3QGH - chain A; structure by X-ray diffraction, 2.14 A resolution.

Chain A:
Protein: RNA-directed RNA polymerase
Source organism: Hepatitis C virus subtype 1a
Notes: EC 2.7.7.48
UniProt: B1PBP5 (B1PBP5_9HEPC); residues 1-568 here correspond to UniProt positions 475-1042 (UniProt number = residue number + 474)
Chain sequence (571 residues; each row starts with the number of its first residue; numbering starts at 0):
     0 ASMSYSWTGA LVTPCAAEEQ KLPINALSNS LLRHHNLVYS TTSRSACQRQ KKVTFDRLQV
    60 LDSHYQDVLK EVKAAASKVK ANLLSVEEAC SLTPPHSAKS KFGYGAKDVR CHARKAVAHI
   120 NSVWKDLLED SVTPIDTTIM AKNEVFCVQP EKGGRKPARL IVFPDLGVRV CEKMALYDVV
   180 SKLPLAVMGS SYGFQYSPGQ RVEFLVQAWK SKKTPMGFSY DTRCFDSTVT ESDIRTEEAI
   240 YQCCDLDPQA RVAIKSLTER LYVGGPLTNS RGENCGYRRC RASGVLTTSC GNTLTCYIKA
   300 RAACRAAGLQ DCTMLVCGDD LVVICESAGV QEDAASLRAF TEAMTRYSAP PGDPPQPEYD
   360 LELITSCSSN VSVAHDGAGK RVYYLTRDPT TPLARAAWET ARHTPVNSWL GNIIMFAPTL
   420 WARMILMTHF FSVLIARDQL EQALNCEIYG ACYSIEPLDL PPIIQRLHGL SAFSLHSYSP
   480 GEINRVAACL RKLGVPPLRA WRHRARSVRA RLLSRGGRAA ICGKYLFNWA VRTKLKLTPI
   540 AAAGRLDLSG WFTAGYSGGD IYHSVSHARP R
Disordered / not traced: 0, 152-153, 562-570
Differences from the reference sequence: expression tag (0)
Residues lining bound ligands: 63F (N-cyclopropyl-6-[(3R)-3-{[4-(trifluoromethoxy)benzyl]carbamoyl}-4-{[4-(trifluoromethoxy)phenyl]sulfonyl}piperazin-1-yl]pyridazine-3-carboxamide): Val179, Pro183, Tyr191, Gly192, Phe193, Tyr195, Ser196, Pro197, Arg200, Ser288, Cys289, Thr292, Cys316, Cys366, Ser368, Leu384, Ile413, Met414, Phe415, Ile447, Tyr448, Ala450, Tyr452, Ile454, Ile462, Leu466, Leu547, Phe551, Tyr555

Overview:
Ligands of chain A: compound 63F.
Chain A is RNA-directed RNA polymerase (Hepatitis C virus subtype 1a); the structure, Crystal structure of the
hepatitis C virus NS5B RNA-dependent RNA polymerase genotype 1a complex with
N-cyclopropyl-6-[(3R)-3-{[4-(trifluoromethoxy)benzyl]carbamoyl}-4-{[4-(trifluoromethoxy)phenyl]sulfonyl}piperazin-1-yl]pyridazine-3-carboxamide,
was determined by X-ray diffraction together with 3QGD, 3QGE, 3QGF, 3QGG and 3QGI from the same study.
